1K83 - chains B and L of the 11 polymer chains in the assembly; structure by X-ray diffraction, 2.80 A resolution.

== Chain B ==
Protein: DNA-directed RNA polymerase II 140KD polypeptide
Organism: Saccharomyces cerevisiae
Notes: EC 2.7.7.6
Reference sequence: P08518 (RPB2_YEAST); residue numbers follow UniProt; this construct covers 1-1224
Amino-acid sequence (1224 residues; row label = number of the first residue in the row):
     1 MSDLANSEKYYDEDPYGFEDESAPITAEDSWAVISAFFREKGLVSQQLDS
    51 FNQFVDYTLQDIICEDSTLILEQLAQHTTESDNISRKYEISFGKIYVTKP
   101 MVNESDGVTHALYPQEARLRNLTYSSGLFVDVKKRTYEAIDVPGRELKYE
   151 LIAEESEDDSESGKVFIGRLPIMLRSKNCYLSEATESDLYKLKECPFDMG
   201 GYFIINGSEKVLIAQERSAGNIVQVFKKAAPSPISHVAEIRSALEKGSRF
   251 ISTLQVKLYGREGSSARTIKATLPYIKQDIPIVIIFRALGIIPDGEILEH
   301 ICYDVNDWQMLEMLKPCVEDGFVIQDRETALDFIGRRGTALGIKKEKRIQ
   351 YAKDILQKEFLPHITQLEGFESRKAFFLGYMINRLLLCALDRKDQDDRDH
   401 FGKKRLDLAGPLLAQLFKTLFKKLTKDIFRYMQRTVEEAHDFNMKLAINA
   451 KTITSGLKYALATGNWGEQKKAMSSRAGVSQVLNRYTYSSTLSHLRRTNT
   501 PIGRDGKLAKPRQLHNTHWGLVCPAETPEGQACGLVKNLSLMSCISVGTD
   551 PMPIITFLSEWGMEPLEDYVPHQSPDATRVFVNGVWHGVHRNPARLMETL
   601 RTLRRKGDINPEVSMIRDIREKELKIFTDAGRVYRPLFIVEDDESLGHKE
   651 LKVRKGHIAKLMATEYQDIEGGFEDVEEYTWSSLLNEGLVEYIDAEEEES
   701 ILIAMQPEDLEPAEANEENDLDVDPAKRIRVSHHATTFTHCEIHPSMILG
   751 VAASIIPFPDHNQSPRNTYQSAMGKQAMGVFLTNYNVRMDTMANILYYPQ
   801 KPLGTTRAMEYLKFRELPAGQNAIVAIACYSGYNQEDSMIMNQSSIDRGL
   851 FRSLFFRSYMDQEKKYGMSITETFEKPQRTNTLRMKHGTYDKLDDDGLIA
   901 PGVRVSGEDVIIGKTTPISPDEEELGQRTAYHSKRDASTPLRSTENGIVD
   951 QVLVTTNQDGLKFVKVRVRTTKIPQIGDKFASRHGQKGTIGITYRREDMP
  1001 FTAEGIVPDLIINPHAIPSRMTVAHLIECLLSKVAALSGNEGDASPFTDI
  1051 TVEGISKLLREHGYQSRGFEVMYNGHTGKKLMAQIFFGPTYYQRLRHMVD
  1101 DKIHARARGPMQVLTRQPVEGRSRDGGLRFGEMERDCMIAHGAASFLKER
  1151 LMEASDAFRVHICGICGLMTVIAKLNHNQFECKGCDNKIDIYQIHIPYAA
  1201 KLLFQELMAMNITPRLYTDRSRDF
Not modelled in the structure: 1-17, 71-88, 138-163, 431-445, 467-477, 503-508, 669-677, 713-721, 918-932, 1111-1126

== Chain L ==
Protein: DNA-directed RNA polymerase II 7.7KD polypeptide
Organism: Saccharomyces cerevisiae
Notes: EC 2.7.7.6
Reference sequence: P40422 (RPCX_YEAST); residue numbers follow UniProt; this construct covers 1-70
Amino-acid sequence (70 residues; each row starts with the number of its first residue):
     1 MSREGFQIPTNLDAAAAGTSQARTATLKYICAECSSKLSLSRTDAVRCKD
    51 CGHRILLKARTKRLVQFEAR
Not modelled in the structure: 1-25
Curated features (UniProtKB/Swiss-Prot):
  - zinc finger: Cys31 to Cys51 (C4-type)
  - binding site (Zn(2+)): Cys31, Cys34, Cys48, Cys51

== Chain B / chain L interface ==
Contacting residue pairs - 37 pairs, chain B then chain L:
  Glu104(B) with Arg54(L), salt bridge
  Asp106(B) with Arg47(L), hydrogen bond (backbone-side chain)
  His110(B) with Arg54(L)
  Arg120(B) with Arg54(L)
  Lys193(B) with Ala32(L), hydrogen bond (side chain-backbone)
  Arg852(B) with Arg70(L), hydrogen bond (side chain-backbone)
  Glu875(B) with Arg42(L), salt bridge
  Asp894(B) with Lys58(L), salt bridge
  Asp896(B) with Tyr29(L), hydrogen bond; Lys58(L), salt bridge
  Leu898(B) with Lys58(L)
  Ile899(B) with Lys58(L)
  Ala900(B) with Lys58(L); Ala59(L)
  Pro901(B) with Lys58(L); Ala59(L); Arg60(L); Thr61(L), hydrogen bond (backbone-side chain)
  Gly902(B) with Thr61(L); Val65(L)
  Val903(B) with Thr61(L)
  Arg904(B) with Gln66(L), hydrogen bond (side chain-backbone); Phe67(L); Glu68(L), salt bridge
  Ile948(B) with Phe67(L), hydrophobic
  Val952(B) with Leu57(L); Lys58(L), hydrogen bond (backbone-backbone)
  Leu953(B) with Ile55(L), hydrophobic; Leu56(L)
  Val954(B) with Tyr29(L), hydrophobic; Val46(L); Arg54(L); Ile55(L); Leu56(L), hydrogen bond (backbone-backbone)
  Thr955(B) with Arg54(L)
  Thr956(B) with Val46(L); Arg54(L)
Also at the interface, not in a pair above, chain B (26 interface residues in all): Val102, Leu119, Gln951, Lys962
Also at the interface, not in a pair above, chain L (19 interface residues in all): Arg63

== Summary ==
26 residues of chain B face 19 of chain L across their interface, with 8 hydrogen bonds and 5 salt bridges.
Polar contacts include Glu104(B)-Arg54(L), Glu875(B)-Arg42(L) and Asp894(B)-Lys58(L). UniProt lists 4
Zn2+-binding residues on chain L.
Chain B is DNA-directed RNA polymerase II 140KD polypeptide and chain L is DNA-directed RNA polymerase II
7.7KD polypeptide, both from Saccharomyces cerevisiae; the structure, Crystal Structure of Yeast RNA
Polymerase II Complexed with the Inhibitor Alpha Amanitin, was determined by X-ray diffraction.
